7E8Z - chain A; structure by X-ray diffraction, 2.55 A resolution.

# Chain A
Protein: Alpha-ketoglutarate-dependent dioxygenase FTO
Organism: Homo sapiens
Notes: EC 1.14.11.-, 1.14.11.53
UniProtKB: Q9C0B1 (FTO_HUMAN); numbering as in UniProt (aligned over 32-505)
Amino-acid sequence (495 residues; each row starts with the number of its first residue):
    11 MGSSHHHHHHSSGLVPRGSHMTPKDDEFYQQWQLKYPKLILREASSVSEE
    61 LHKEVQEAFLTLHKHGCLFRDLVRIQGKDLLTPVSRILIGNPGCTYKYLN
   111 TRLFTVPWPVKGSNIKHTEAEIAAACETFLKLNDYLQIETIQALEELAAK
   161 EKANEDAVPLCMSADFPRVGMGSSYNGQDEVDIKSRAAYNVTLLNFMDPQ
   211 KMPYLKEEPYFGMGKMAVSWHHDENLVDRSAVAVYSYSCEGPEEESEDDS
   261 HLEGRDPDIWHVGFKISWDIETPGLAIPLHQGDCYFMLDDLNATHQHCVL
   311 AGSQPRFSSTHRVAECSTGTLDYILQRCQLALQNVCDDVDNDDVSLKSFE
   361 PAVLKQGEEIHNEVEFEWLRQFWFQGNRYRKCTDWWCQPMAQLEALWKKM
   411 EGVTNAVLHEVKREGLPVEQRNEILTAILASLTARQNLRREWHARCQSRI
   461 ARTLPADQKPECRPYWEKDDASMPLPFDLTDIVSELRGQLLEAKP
Not modelled in the structure: 11-26, 165-188, 214, 251-261, 504-505
Sequence notes: initiating methionine (11); expression tag (12-31)
Ion coordination: Zn2+: His-231, Asp-233, His-307 (together with HZX)
Ligand contacts: HZX (2-[[6-[(4-nitrophenyl)amino]-3-oxidanyl-pyridin-2-yl]carbonylamino]ethanoic acid): Arg-96, Tyr-106, Lys-107, Tyr-108, Leu-109, Leu-203, Asn-205, Val-228, His-231, His-232, Asp-233, Glu-234, Asn-235, Val-244, Tyr-295, His-307, Val-309, Arg-316, Ser-318, Thr-320, Arg-322
From the paper describing this entry:
  - binding site for HZX: Tyr-108, Glu-234, Tyr-295, Arg-316, Ser-318, Arg-322
  - Zn2+ coordination: Asp-233, His-307
  - conformationally variable residues (side-chain flip): Glu-234

# In short
Ligands of chain A: compound HZX. His-231, Asp-233 and His-307 coordinate Zn2+. The paper reports a binding
site for HZX at Tyr-108, Glu-234 and Tyr-295 among others; Zn2+ coordination by Asp-233 and His-307.
Chain A is Alpha-ketoglutarate-dependent dioxygenase FTO (Homo sapiens); the structure, Crystal structure of
the human fat mass and obesity associated protein (FTO) in complex with SS81, was determined by X-ray
diffraction, deposited together with 7NRO and 4QHO.
